Entry 7SPI (electron microscopy, 2.97 A resolution); this record covers chains B1 and D2 of the 78 polymer chains in the assembly.

# Chain B1
Molecule: TraV
Source organism: Salmonella typhi
UniProt: Q8KNL2 (Q8KNL2_SALTI); numbering as in UniProt (aligned over 1-204)
Chain sequence (204 residues; each row starts with the number of its first residue):
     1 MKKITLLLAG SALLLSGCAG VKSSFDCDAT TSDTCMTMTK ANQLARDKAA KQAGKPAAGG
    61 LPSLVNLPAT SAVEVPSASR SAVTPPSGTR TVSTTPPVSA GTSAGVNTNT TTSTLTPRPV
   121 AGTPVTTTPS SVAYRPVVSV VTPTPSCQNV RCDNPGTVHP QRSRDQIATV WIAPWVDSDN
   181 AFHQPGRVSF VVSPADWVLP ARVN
Not modelled in the structure: 1-90, 102-149, 204

# Chain D2
Molecule: TraK
Source organism: Salmonella typhi
UniProt: Q8KNL8 (Q8KNL8_SALTI); residue numbers follow UniProt; this construct covers 1-246
Chain sequence (246 residues; each row starts with the number of its first residue):
     1 MKNNLPAFLF GTAMMVVMPP AAQAQSPATI SLPQGGQFRL SISNTDPNMI FIPGDKVTAI
    61 TAPGGMLADK RLTRAGGVLF TSVATRTFTI FVETARGQTF SVVATPVKGE GRVYRLMSAE
   121 PPSRPETRKW ETAQAYEKLL ISLNRAVLTG DIPDGYGEVK PLSDGIRLPG GFSVTPLKAW
   181 AGDQLRADRY ELRNANTWGV ALREQDFWKP GVRAVMFDNN AQTLMGGGRM TVTVIRGNGE
   241 GEDGQR
Not modelled in the structure: 1-24, 242-246

# How chain B1 and chain D2 interact
Contacting residue pairs (11; chain B1 residue first):
  Thr91(B1) - Gln184(D2)
  Thr91(B1) - Arg213(D2)  hydrogen bond
  Val92(B1) - Tyr136(D2)  hydrophobic
  Val92(B1) - Arg213(D2)
  Thr94(B1) - Arg213(D2)  hydrogen bond
  Pro96(B1) - Trp208(D2)
  Pro97(B1) - Trp208(D2)  hydrogen bond (backbone-side chain)
  Val98(B1) - Trp208(D2)
  Asn154(B1) - Gln205(D2)
  Pro155(B1) - Gln205(D2)
  Pro155(B1) - Asp206(D2)
Also at the interface, not in a pair above, chain D2 (8 interface residues in all): Leu185, Val212

# Overview
Chain B1 and chain D2 each contribute 8 residues to their interface, with 3 hydrogen bonds. Polar contacts
include Thr91(B1)-Arg213(D2), Thr94(B1)-Arg213(D2) and Pro97(B1)-Trp208(D2).
Chain B1 is TraV and chain D2 is TraK, both from Salmonella typhi; the structure, Models for C13
reconstruction of Outer Membrane Core Complex (OMCC) of Type IV Secretion System (T4SS) ..., was determined by
electron microscopy together with 7SPB, 7SPC, 7SPJ and 7SPK from the same study.
